7JVQ - chains A and B of the 5 polymer chains in the assembly; structure by electron microscopy, 3.00 A resolution.

== Chain A ==
Molecule: Engineered mini-Gi protein alpha sub-unit
Source organism: Homo sapiens
Chain sequence (246 residues; each row starts with the number of its first residue):
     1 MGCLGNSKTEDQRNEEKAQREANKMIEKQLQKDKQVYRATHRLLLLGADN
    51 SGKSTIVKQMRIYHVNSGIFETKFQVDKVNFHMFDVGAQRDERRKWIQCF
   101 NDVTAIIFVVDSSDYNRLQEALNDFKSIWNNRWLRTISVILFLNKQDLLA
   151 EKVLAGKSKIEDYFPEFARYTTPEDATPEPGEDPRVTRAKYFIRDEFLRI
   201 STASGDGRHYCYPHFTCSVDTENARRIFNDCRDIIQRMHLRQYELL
Disordered / not traced: 1-8

== Chain B ==
Molecule: Guanine nucleotide-binding protein G(I)/G(S)/G(T) subunit beta-1
Source organism: Homo sapiens
UniProt: P62873 (GBB1_HUMAN); residues 2-340 here = UniProt positions 2-340
Chain sequence (354 residues; row label = number of the first residue in the row; numbers below 1 keep their minus sign (His-12 is residue -12)):
   -12 HHHHHHHHMGSLLQSELDQLRQEAEQLKNQIRDARKACADATLSQITNNI
    38 DPVGRIQMRTRRTLRGHLAKIYAMHWGTDSRLLVSASQDGKLIIWDSYTT
    88 NKVHAIPLRSSWVMTCAYAPSGNYVACGGLDNICSIYNLKTREGNVRVSR
   138 ELAGHTGYLSCCRFLDDNQIVTSSGDTTCALWDIETGQQTTTFTGHTGDV
   188 MSLSLAPDTRLFVSGACDASAKLWDVREGMCRQTFTGHESDINAICFFPN
   238 GNAFATGSDDATCRLFDLRADQELMTYSHDNIICGITSVSFSKSGRLLLA
   288 GYDDFNCNVWDALKADRAGVLAGHDNRVSCLGVTDDGMAVATGSWDSFLK
   338 IWNG
Disordered / not traced: -12 to 2, 341
Sequence notes: expression tag (-12 to 1, 341)
Swiss-Prot annotation at these positions:
  - modified residue: Ser2 (N-acetylserine), His266 (Phosphohistidine)
  - natural variant: Leu30 (L30F: In MRD42; uncertain significance), Arg52 (R52G: In MRD42), Gly64 (G64V: In MRD42), Asp76 (D76E: In MRD42; D76G: In MRD42), Gly77 (G77S: In MRD42), Lys78 (K78R: In MRD42), Ile80 (I80N: In MRD42; I80T: In MRD42), His91 (H91R: In MRD42; uncertain significance), Ala92 (A92T: In MRD42), Pro94 (P94S: In MRD42), Leu95 (L95P: In MRD42), Arg96 (R96L: In MRD42), 5 further natural variant entries in UniProt

== Chain A / chain B interface ==
Pairs across the interface - 54 pairs, chain A then chain B:
  Glu16(A) - Asn88(B)
  Gln19(A) - Asn88(B)
  Asn23(A) - Thr87(B)
  Asn23(A) - Asn88(B)  hydrogen bond
  Asn23(A) - Lys89(B)  hydrogen bond
  Ile26(A) - Lys89(B)
  Ile26(A) - His91(B)
  Ile26(A) - Ala92(B)  hydrophobic
  Glu27(A) - Lys89(B)  salt bridge
  Leu30(A) - Lys78(B)
  Leu30(A) - Lys89(B)
  Asp33(A) - Leu55(B)
  Asp33(A) - Lys78(B)  salt bridge
  Lys34(A) - Leu55(B)
  Tyr37(A) - Leu55(B)  hydrophobic
  Tyr37(A) - Ala56(B)
  Ser67(A) - Asp118(B)
  Ser67(A) - Asn119(B)
  Ser67(A) - Ile120(B)
  Ile69(A) - Trp99(B)
  Phe84(A) - Trp99(B)
  Ala88(A) - Thr143(B)
  Gln89(A) - Leu117(B)  hydrogen bond (side chain-backbone)
  Gln89(A) - Tyr145(B)  hydrogen bond (side chain-backbone)
  Arg90(A) - Gly162(B)
  Arg90(A) - Thr164(B)
  Arg90(A) - Thr184(B)  hydrogen bond (side chain-backbone)
  Arg90(A) - Asp186(B)  salt bridge
  Glu92(A) - Asp186(B)
  Arg94(A) - Cys204(B)
  Arg94(A) - Asp228(B)  salt bridge
  Lys95(A) - Tyr145(B)
  Lys95(A) - Met188(B)
  Lys95(A) - Cys204(B)
  Lys95(A) - Asp228(B)  salt bridge
  Lys95(A) - Asn230(B)  hydrogen bond
  Lys95(A) - Asp246(B)  salt bridge
  Trp96(A) - Leu117(B)  hydrophobic
  Trp96(A) - Tyr145(B)
  Gln98(A) - Lys57(B)  hydrogen bond (backbone-side chain)
  Gln98(A) - Trp332(B)
  Cys99(A) - Lys57(B)  hydrogen bond (backbone-side chain)
  Cys99(A) - Trp99(B)
  Cys99(A) - Met101(B)  hydrophobic
  Phe100(A) - Trp99(B)  hydrophobic
  Phe100(A) - Leu117(B)  hydrophobic
  Asn101(A) - Lys57(B)  hydrogen bond
  Asn101(A) - Trp332(B)
  Asp102(A) - Trp99(B)
  Arg132(A) - Cys271(B)
  Arg132(A) - Asp290(B)  salt bridge
  Trp133(A) - Asp290(B)
  Trp133(A) - Arg314(B)
  Trp133(A) - Trp332(B)  hydrophobic
Other interface residues (no listed pair), chain A (29 interface residues in all): Arg20, Gly68, Val103
Other interface residues (no listed pair), chain B (40 interface residues in all): Gly53, Tyr59, Gln75, Asp76, Ile80, Asp83, Thr86, Val90, Gly144, Asp163

== Overview ==
29 residues of chain A and 40 residues of chain B are in contact, with 9 hydrogen bonds and 7 salt bridges.
Polar pairs include Glu27(A)-Lys89(B), Asp33(A)-Lys78(B) and Arg90(A)-Asp186(B).
Chain A is Engineered mini-Gi protein alpha sub-unit and chain B is Guanine nucleotide-binding protein
G(I)/G(S)/G(T) subunit beta-1, both from Homo sapiens; the structure, Cryo-EM structure of apomorphine-bound
dopamine receptor 1 in complex with Gs protein, was determined by electron microscopy, deposited together with
7JV5 and 7JVP.
